Entry 7OIS (X-ray diffraction, 2.30 A resolution); this record covers chain AAA.

# Chain AAA
Molecule: Phosphatidylinositol 4,5-bisphosphate 3-kinase catalytic subunit delta isoform
From: Mus musculus
Notes: EC 2.7.1.137, 2.7.1.153
UniProt: O35904 (PK3CD_MOUSE); the construct lacks a stretch of the UniProt sequence and is renumbered around it, so the offset changes along the chain: -6 to 98 = UniProt 1-105; 106-494 = UniProt 106-494; 495-497 = UniProt 503-505; 511-1044 = UniProt 510-1043
Sequence (1084 residues; numbered -39 to 1044 plus 11 insertion-coded residues; 11 numbers in that range are skipped by the numbering (no residue carries them; nothing is unmodelled there); the number before each row is that of its first residue; a row labelled like 494A-494H holds insertion residues (494A, then the next letters in order); numbers below 1 keep their minus sign (Met-39 is residue -39)):
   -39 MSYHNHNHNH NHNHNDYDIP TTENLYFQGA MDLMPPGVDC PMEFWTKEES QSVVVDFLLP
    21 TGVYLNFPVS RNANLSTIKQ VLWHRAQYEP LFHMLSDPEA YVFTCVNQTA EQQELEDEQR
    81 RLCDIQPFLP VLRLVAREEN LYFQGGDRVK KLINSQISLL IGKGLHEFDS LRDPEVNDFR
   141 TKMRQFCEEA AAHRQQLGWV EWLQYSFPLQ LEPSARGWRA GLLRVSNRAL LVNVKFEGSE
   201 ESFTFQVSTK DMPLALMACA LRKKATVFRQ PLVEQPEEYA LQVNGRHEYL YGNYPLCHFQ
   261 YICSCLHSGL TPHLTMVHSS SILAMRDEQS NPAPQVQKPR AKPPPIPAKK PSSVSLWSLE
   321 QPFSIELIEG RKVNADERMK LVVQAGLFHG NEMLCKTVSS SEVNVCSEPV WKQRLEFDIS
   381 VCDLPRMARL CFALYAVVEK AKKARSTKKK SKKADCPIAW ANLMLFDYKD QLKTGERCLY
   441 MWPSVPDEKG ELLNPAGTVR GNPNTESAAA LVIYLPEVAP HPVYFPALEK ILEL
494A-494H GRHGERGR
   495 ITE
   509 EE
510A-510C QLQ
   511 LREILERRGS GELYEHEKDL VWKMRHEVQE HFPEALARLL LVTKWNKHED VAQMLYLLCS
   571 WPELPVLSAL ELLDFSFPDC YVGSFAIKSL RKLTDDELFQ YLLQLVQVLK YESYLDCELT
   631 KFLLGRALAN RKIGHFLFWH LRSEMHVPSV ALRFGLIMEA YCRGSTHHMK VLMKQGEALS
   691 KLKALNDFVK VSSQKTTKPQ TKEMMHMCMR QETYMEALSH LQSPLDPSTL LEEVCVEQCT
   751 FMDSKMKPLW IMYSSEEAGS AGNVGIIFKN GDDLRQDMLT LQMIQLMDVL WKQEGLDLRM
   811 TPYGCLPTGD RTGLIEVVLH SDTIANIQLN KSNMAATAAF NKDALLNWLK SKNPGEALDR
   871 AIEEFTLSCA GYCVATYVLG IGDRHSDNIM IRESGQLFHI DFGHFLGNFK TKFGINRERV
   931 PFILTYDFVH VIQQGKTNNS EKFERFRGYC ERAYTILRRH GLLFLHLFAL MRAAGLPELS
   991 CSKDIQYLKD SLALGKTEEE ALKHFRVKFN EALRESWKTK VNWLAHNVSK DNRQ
Not modelled in the structure: -39 to 108, 174-186, 231-234, 292-315, 336-338, 399-414, 446-451, 480-481, 494A-494H, 510A-510C, 518-521, 920-928, 1028-1044
Differences from the reference sequence: initiating methionine (-39); expression tag (-38 to -7); insertion (99-105, 510A)
Residues lining bound ligands: VEW (N-[5-[2-[(1S)-1-cyclopropylethyl]-7-[(3-methylsulfonylphenyl)sulfamoyl]-1-oxidanylidene-3H-isoindol-5-yl]-4-methyl-1,3-thiazol-2-yl]ethanamide): Met752, Ser754, Pro758, Trp760, Ile777, Lys779, Leu784, Asp787, Met788, Leu791, Tyr813, Cys815, Ile825, Glu826, Val827, Val828, Ser831, Thr833, Asp897, Met900, Phe908, Ile910, Asp911, Phe912
UniProt features mapped onto this chain:
  - region: Phe751 to Lys757 (G-loop), Gly890 to Asn898 (Catalytic loop), His909 to Thr935 (Activation loop)
  - modified residue: Tyr524 (Phosphotyrosine), Ser1039 (Phosphoserine)

# In short
Bound to chain AAA: compound VEW.
Chain AAA is Phosphatidylinositol 4,5-bisphosphate 3-kinase catalytic subunit delta isoform (Mus musculus);
the structure, mPI3Kd in complex with compound 7, was determined by X-ray diffraction (same publication as
7OI4, 7OIJ and 7OIL).
